PDB entry 5N5H | X-ray diffraction, 1.30 A resolution | chain A

== Chain A ==
Protein: Beta-lactamase VIM-1
From: Pseudomonas aeruginosa
UniProt: Q9XAY4 (Q9XAY4_PSEAI); residues 21-266 here = UniProt positions 21-266
Amino-acid sequence (253 residues; numbered 21 to 273; the number before each row is that of its first residue):
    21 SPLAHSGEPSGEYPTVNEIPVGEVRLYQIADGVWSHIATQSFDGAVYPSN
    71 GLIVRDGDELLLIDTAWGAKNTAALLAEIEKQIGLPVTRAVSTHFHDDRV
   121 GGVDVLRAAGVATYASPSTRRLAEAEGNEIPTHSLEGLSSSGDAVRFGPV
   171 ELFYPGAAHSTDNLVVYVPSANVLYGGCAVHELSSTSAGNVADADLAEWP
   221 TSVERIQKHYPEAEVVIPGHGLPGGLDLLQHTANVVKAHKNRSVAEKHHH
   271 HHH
Not modelled in the structure: 21-30, 265-273
Construct notes: expression tag (267-273)
Bound ions: Zn2+ site 1: His114, His116, His179 (together with S3C); Zn2+ site 2: Asp118, Cys198, His240 (together with S3C)
Ligand contacts: S3C ((2Z)-2-sulfanyl-3-(2,3,6-trichlorophenyl)prop-2-enoic acid): Phe62, Trp87, His114, His116, Asp117, Asp118, His179, Cys198, Asn210, His240

== Overview ==
Bound to chain A: compound S3C. His114, His116 and His179 form the Zn2+ site 1. Asp118, Cys198 and His240 form
the Zn2+ site 2.
Chain A is Beta-lactamase VIM-1 (Pseudomonas aeruginosa); the structure, Crystal structure of
metallo-beta-lactamase VIM-1 in complex with ML302F inhibitor, was determined by X-ray diffraction (same
publication as 5N5G and 5N5I).
